Entry 7JGA (electron microscopy, 3.20 A resolution); this record covers chains b and d of the 20 polymer chains in the assembly.

[Chain b]
Protein: ATP synthase subunit b
Source organism: Mycolicibacterium smegmatis
UniProtKB: A0A0D6IV98 (A0A0D6IV98_MYCSM); residue numbers follow UniProt; this construct covers 1-170
Sequence (170 residues; each row starts with the number of its first residue):
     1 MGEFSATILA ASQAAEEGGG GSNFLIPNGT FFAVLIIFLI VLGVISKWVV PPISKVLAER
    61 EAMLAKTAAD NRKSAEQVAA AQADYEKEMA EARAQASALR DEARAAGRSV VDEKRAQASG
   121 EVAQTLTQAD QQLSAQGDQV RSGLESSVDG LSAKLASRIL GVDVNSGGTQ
Unresolved in the structure: 1-23, 165-170

[Chain d]
Protein: ATP synthase subunit b-delta
Source organism: Mycolicibacterium smegmatis
UniProtKB: A0R203 (ATPFD_MYCS2); residues 1-445 here = UniProt positions 1-445
Sequence (445 residues; each row starts with the number of its first residue):
     1 MSIFIGQLIG FAVIAFIIVK WVVPPVRTLM RNQQEAVRAA LAESAEAAKK LADADAMHAK
    61 ALADAKAESE KVTEEAKQDS ERIAAQLSEQ AGSEAERIKA QGAQQIQLMR QQLIRQLRTG
   121 LGAEAVNKAA EIVRAHVADP QAQSATVDRF LSELEQMAPS SVVIDTAATS RLRAASRQSL
   181 AALVEKFDSV AGGLDADGLT NLADELASVA KLLLSETALN KHLAEPTDDS APKVRLLERL
   241 LSDKVSATTL DLLRTAVSNR WSTESNLIDA VEHTARLALL KRAEIAGEVD EVEEQLFRFG
   301 RVLDAEPRLS ALLSDYTTPA EGRVALLDKA LTGRPGVNQT AAALLSQTVG LLRGERADEA
   361 VIDLAELAVS RRGEVVAHVS AAAELSDAQR TRLTEVLSRI YGRPVSVQLH VDPELLGGLS
   421 ITVGDEVIDG SIASRLAAAQ TGLPD
Unresolved in the structure: 158-168, 332-336, 445

[Chain b / chain d interface]
Residue-residue contacts (58):
  Arg60(b) with Val37(d)
  Met63(b) with Leu41(d), hydrophobic; Ser44(d), hydrogen bond (backbone-side chain)
  Thr67(b) with Glu43(d); Ser44(d), hydrogen bond (side chain-backbone); Ala47(d)
  Asp70(b) with Ala47(d)
  Lys73(b) with Leu51(d)
  Ser74(b) with Lys50(d), hydrogen bond (side chain-backbone); Leu51(d), hydrogen bond (side chain-backbone); Ala54(d)
  Gln77(b) with Ala54(d); His58(d)
  Ala81(b) with His58(d)
  Tyr85(b) with Ala61(d); Ala65(d), hydrophobic; Glu68(d), hydrogen bond
  Glu88(b) with Ala65(d); Ser69(d), hydrogen bond
  Met89(b) with Glu68(d)
  Ala92(b) with Ser69(d)
  Ala96(b) with Ala76(d), hydrophobic
  Leu99(b) with Ser80(d)
  Arg100(b) with Asp79(d), salt bridge
  Ala103(b) with Ser80(d)
  Arg104(b) with Ile83(d); Leu87(d)
  Gly107(b) with Leu87(d)
  Arg108(b) with Leu87(d)
  Val110(b) with Ala91(d), hydrophobic
  Val111(b) with Leu87(d); Ala91(d), hydrophobic
  Lys114(b) with Ala91(d); Ala95(d)
  Arg115(b) with Glu94(d), salt bridge
  Ala118(b) with Ala95(d); Ile98(d)
  Ser119(b) with Ile98(d)
  Thr125(b) with Ile106(d)
  Ala129(b) with Ile106(d), hydrophobic
  Leu133(b) with Met109(d); Arg110(d)
  Val140(b) with Leu117(d), hydrophobic
  Leu144(b) with Leu121(d)
  Val148(b) with Leu121(d), hydrophobic
  Leu151(b) with Ala125(d), hydrophobic
  Ser152(b) with Ala125(d); Lys128(d); Ala129(d); Ile132(d)
  Leu155(b) with Val126(d), hydrophobic; Ala129(d)
  Ala156(b) with Ala129(d); Ile132(d), hydrophobic
  Arg158(b) with Arg435(d), hydrogen bond (backbone-side chain)
  Ile159(b) with Arg435(d), hydrogen bond (backbone-side chain); Leu436(d), hydrophobic
  Gly161(b) with Arg435(d)
Other interface residues (no listed pair), chain b (47 interface residues in all): Asn71, Val78, Glu121, Val122, Arg141, Ala153, Leu160, Asp163, Val164
Other interface residues (no listed pair), chain d (49 interface residues in all): Ala40, Ala48, Asp55, Met57, Asp64, Val72, Ala84, Gln90, Lys99, Leu113, Gln116, Val133, His136, Ile432, Ala439

[Summary]
47 residues of chain b face 49 of chain d across their interface, with 8 hydrogen bonds and 2 salt bridges.
Polar pairs include Arg100(b)-Asp79(d), Arg115(b)-Glu94(d) and Met63(b)-Ser44(d).
Here chain b is ATP synthase subunit b and chain d is ATP synthase subunit b-delta, both from
Mycolicibacterium smegmatis. Entry 7JGA (Cryo-EM structure of bedaquiline-saturated Mycobacterium smegmatis
ATP synthase rotational state 3) was determined by electron microscopy together with 7JG5, 7JG6, 7JG7, 7JG8,
7JG9, 7JGB and 7JGC from the same study.
